Entry 8VMN (electron microscopy, 3.50 A resolution); this record covers chains R and D of the 10 polymer chains in the assembly.

[Chain R]
Protein: Histone H2A
From: Xenopus laevis
Reference sequence: Q6AZJ8 (Q6AZJ8_XENLA); residues 12-118 here correspond to UniProt positions 13-119 (UniProt number = residue number + 1)
Sequence (108 residues; each row starts with the number of its first residue):
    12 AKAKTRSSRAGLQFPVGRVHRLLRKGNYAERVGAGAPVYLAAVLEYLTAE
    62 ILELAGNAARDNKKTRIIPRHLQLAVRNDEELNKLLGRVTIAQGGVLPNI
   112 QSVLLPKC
Differences from the reference sequence: expression tag (119)

[Chain D]
Molecule: 157-nt DNA strand
Sequence (157 nucleotides; row label = number of the first residue in the row):
   158 GCTGCCGGCGGCTGGAGAATCCCGGTGCCGAGGCCGCTCAATTGGTCGTA
   208 GACAGCTCTAGCACCGCTTAAACGCACGTACGCGCTGTCCCCCGCGTTTA
   258 AACCGCCAAGGGGATTACTCCCTAGTCTCCAGGCACGTCTCAGATATATA
   308 CATCCTG

[How chain R and chain D interact]
Pairs across the interface (10):
  Ala12(R) - DT200(D)  phosphate contact
  Ala14(R) - DA198(D)  phosphate contact
  Ala14(R) - DT199(D)  phosphate contact
  Lys15(R) - DA198(D)  hydrogen bond to the phosphate
  Lys15(R) - DT199(D)  hydrogen bond to the phosphate
  Thr16(R) - DA198(D)  sugar contact
  Arg17(R) - DA198(D)  salt bridge to the phosphate
  Arg32(R) - DA197(D)  salt bridge to the phosphate
  Arg42(R) - DT206(D)  sugar contact
  Arg77(R) - DG187(D)  hydrogen bond to the phosphate
Also at the interface, not in a pair above, chain R (10 interface residues in all): Lys13, Gly28
Also at the interface, not in a pair above, chain D (7 interface residues in all): DC196

[Overview]
10 residues of chain R face 7 of chain D across their interface, with 3 hydrogen bonds and 2 salt bridges.
Polar contacts include Lys15(R)-DA198(D), Lys15(R)-DT199(D) and Arg77(R)-DG187(D).
Here chain R is Histone H2A (Xenopus laevis) and chain D is a 157-nt DNA strand. Entry 8VMN (H3K4me3
nucleosome bound to PRC2_AJ1-450) was determined by electron microscopy, deposited together with 8VMI, 8VMJ,
8VML, 8VNV, 8VNZ, 8VO0 and 8VOB.
